5GSV - chains A and B of the 3 polymer chains in the assembly; structure by X-ray diffraction, 2.00 A resolution.

[Chain A]
Protein: H-2 class I histocompatibility antigen, K-D alpha chain
Source organism: Mus musculus
UniProtKB: P01902 (HA1D_MOUSE); residues 1-274 here correspond to UniProt positions 22-295 (UniProt number = residue number + 21)
Sequence (274 residues; each row starts with the number of its first residue):
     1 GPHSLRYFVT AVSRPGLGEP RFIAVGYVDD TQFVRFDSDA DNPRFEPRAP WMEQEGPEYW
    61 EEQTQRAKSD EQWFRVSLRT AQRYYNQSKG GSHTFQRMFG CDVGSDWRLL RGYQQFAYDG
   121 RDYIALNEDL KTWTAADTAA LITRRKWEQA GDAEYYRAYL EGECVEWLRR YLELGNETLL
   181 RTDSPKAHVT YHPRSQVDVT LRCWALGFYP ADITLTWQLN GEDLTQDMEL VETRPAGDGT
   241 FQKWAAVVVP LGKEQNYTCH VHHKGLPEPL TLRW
Disulfides: C101-C164, C203-C259
Swiss-Prot annotation at these positions:
  - glycosylation (N-linked (GlcNAc...) asparagine): N86, N176, N256

[Chain B]
Protein: Beta-2-microglobulin
Source organism: Homo sapiens
UniProtKB: P61769 (B2MG_HUMAN); residues 1-99 here correspond to UniProt positions 21-119 (UniProt number = residue number + 20)
Sequence (99 residues; each row starts with the number of its first residue):
     1 IQRTPKIQVY SRHPAENGKS NFLNCYVSGF HPSDIEVDLL KNGERIEKVE HSDLSFSKDW
    61 SFYLLYYTEF TPTEKDEYAC RVNHVTLSQP KIVKWDRDM
Disulfides: C25-C80
Swiss-Prot annotation at these positions:
  - modified residue: Q2 (Pyrrolidone carboxylic acid)
  - glycosylation: I1 (N-linked (Glc) (glycation) isoleucine), K19 (N-linked (Glc) (glycation) lysine), K41 (N-linked (Glc) (glycation) lysine), K48 (N-linked (Glc) (glycation) lysine), K58 (N-linked (Glc) (glycation) lysine), K91 (N-linked (Glc) (glycation) lysine), K94 (N-linked (Glc) (glycation) lysine)

[Chain A / chain B interface]
Contacting residue pairs - 52 pairs, chain A then chain B:
  F8(A) with S55(B); F56(B)
  V9(A) with F56(B)
  T10(A) with F56(B); F62(B)
  V12(A) with S33(B)
  I23(A) with L54(B), hydrophobic
  V25(A) with D53(B); L54(B); S55(B)
  Y27(A) with S55(B); Y63(B), hydrogen bond
  Q32(A) with D53(B), hydrogen bond
  R35(A) with D53(B), salt bridge
  R48(A) with D53(B), salt bridge
  T94(A) with F62(B)
  Q96(A) with H31(B), hydrogen bond; F56(B); W60(B), hydrogen bond (side chain-backbone); F62(B)
  R97(A) with F56(B)
  Q115(A) with W60(B)
  F116(A) with W60(B)
  A117(A) with W60(B), hydrophobic
  D119(A) with I1(B); H31(B)
  G120(A) with H31(B)
  R121(A) with I1(B)
  D122(A) with W60(B), hydrogen bond
  H192(A) with D98(B)
  R202(A) with D98(B), hydrogen bond (side chain-backbone); M99(B)
  W204(A) with D98(B); M99(B)
  L206(A) with P14(B)
  V231(A) with Q8(B)
  E232(A) with K6(B), salt bridge; Q8(B), hydrogen bond (backbone-side chain)
  R234(A) with Q8(B), hydrogen bond; Y10(B); M99(B), hydrogen bond (side chain-backbone)
  P235(A) with Y10(B), hydrogen bond (backbone-side chain); Y26(B)
  A236(A) with R12(B), hydrogen bond (backbone-side chain); N24(B), hydrogen bond (backbone-side chain)
  G237(A) with R12(B); L65(B)
  D238(A) with R12(B)
  Q242(A) with Y10(B); S11(B), hydrogen bond (side chain-backbone); R12(B), hydrogen bond (side chain-backbone)
  W244(A) with M99(B), hydrogen bond (side chain-backbone)
Other interface residues (no listed pair), chain A (36 interface residues in all): S92, M98, T233
Other interface residues (no listed pair), chain B (25 interface residues in all): H13, P32, D34, D59

[Summary]
36 residues of chain A face 25 of chain B across their interface, with 15 hydrogen bonds and 3 salt bridges.
Among the polar pairs are R35(A)-D53(B), R48(A)-D53(B) and E232(A)-K6(B).
Chain A is H-2 class I histocompatibility antigen, K-D alpha chain (Mus musculus) and chain B is
Beta-2-microglobulin (Homo sapiens); the structure, Mouse MHC class I H-2Kd with a MERS-CoV-derived peptide
142-5, was determined by X-ray diffraction (same publication as 5GSB, 5GR7, 5GSX and 5GSR).
